PDB entry 6AYA | X-ray diffraction, 2.40 A resolution | chains A and B

== Chain A ==
Molecule: HIV-1 capsid protein
Source organism: Human immunodeficiency virus 1
UniProt: P12493 (GAG_HV1N5); residues 1-231 here correspond to UniProt positions 133-363 (UniProt number = residue number + 132)
Amino-acid sequence (231 residues; row label = number of the first residue in the row):
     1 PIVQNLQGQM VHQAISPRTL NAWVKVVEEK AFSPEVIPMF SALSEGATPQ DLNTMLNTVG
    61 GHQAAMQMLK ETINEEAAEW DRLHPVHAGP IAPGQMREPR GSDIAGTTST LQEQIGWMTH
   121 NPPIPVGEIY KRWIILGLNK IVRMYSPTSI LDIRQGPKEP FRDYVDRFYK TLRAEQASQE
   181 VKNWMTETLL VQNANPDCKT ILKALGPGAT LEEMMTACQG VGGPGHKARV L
Unresolved in the structure: 5-9, 220-231
Disulfides: C198-C218
UniProt features mapped onto this chain:
  - region: N57 to Q95 (Interaction with human PPIA/CYPA and NUP153), P85 to P93 (PPIA/CYPA-binding loop)
  - site: L231 (Cleavage)
  - modified residue: S16 (Phosphoserine)

== Chain B ==
Molecule: Nuclear pore complex protein Nup153
UniProt: P49790 (NU153_HUMAN); residue numbers follow UniProt; this construct covers 1407-1423
Amino-acid sequence (17 residues; numbered 1407 to 1423; the number before each row is that of its first residue):
  1407 TNNSPSGVFT FGANSST
Unresolved in the structure: 1407-1409, 1419-1423
UniProt features mapped onto this chain:
  - mutagenesis: F1415 (F1415A: Reduces binding to HIV-1 capsid protein p24 (CA))

== Interface between chain A and chain B ==
Pairs across the interface - 13 pairs, chain A then chain B:
  N53(A) - F1417(B)  hydrogen bond (side chain-backbone)
  N53(A) - G1418(B)
  L56(A) - F1417(B)  hydrophobic
  N57(A) - F1415(B)
  N57(A) - T1416(B)  hydrogen bond (side chain-backbone)
  N57(A) - F1417(B)  hydrogen bond (side chain-backbone)
  N57(A) - G1418(B)
  M66(A) - F1417(B)
  K70(A) - F1417(B)
  G106(A) - G1418(B)
  T107(A) - F1417(B)
  T107(A) - G1418(B)
  Y130(A) - F1417(B)
Other interface residues (no listed pair), chain A (11 interface residues in all): L69, I73, A105
Other interface residues (no listed pair), chain B (5 interface residues in all): V1414

== Overview ==
The interface between chain A and chain B involves 11 residues on one side and 5 on the other, with 3 hydrogen
bonds. Among the polar pairs are N53(A)-F1417(B), N57(A)-T1416(B) and N57(A)-F1417(B). From UniProt: one
mutagenesis site on chain B.
Chain A is HIV-1 capsid protein (Human immunodeficiency virus 1) and chain B is Nuclear pore complex protein
Nup153; the structure, Structure of the native full-length HIV-1 capsid protein in complex with Nup153
peptide, was determined by X-ray diffraction together with 6AY9 from the same study.
